Entry 2CKF (X-ray diffraction, 1.85 A resolution); this record covers chains A and F of the 6 polymer chains in the assembly.

[Chain A]
Protein: Ring-hydroxylating dioxygenase alpha subunit
From: Sphingomonas sp
UniProtKB: Q65AT1 (Q65AT1_9SPHN); residue numbers follow UniProt; this construct covers 1-454
Chain sequence (454 residues; row label = number of the first residue in the row):
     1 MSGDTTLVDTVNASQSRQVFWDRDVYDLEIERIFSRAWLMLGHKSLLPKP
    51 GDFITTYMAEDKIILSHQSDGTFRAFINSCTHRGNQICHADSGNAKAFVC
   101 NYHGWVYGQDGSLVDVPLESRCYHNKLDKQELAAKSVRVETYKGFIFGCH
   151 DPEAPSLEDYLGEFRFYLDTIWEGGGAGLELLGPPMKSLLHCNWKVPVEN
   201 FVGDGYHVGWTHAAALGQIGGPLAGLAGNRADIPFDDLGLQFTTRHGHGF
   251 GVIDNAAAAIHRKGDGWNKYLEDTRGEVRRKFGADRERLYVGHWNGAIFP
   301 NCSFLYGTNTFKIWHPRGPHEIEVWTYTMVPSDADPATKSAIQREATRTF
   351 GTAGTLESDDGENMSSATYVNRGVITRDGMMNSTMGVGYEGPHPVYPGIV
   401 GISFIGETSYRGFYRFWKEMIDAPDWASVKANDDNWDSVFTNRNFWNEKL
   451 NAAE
Disordered / not traced: 233-236, 453-454
Bound ions: 2Fe-2S cluster Fe: C80, H82, C100, H103; Fe ion: H207, H212, D360
Small-molecule neighbours: 2Fe-2S cluster (FES): C80, H82, R83, G84, N85, C100, Y102, H103, G104, W105
From the paper describing this entry:
  - Fe ion coordination: H207, H212, D360
  - conformationally variable residues (loop rearrangement, order/disorder transition): G221 to L240, I253 to D265
  - specificity-determining residues: L223, L226, I253, I260, F350, F404 (proposed by the authors, not directly observed)
  - specificity-determining residues: L356 (by similarity / conservation)

[Chain F]
Protein: Ring-hydroxylating dioxygenase beta subunit
From: Sphingomonas sp
UniProtKB: Q65AT0 (Q65AT0_9SPHN); residue numbers follow UniProt; this construct covers 1-174
Chain sequence (174 residues; row label = number of the first residue in the row):
     1 MSTEQVPVTPDVHYAVEAHYRAEVRLLQTGQYREWLHGMVAEDIHYWMPI
    51 YEQRFVRDRRPDPTPDDAAIYNDDFEELKQRVERLYSGQVWMEDPPSKIR
   101 YFVSNVEAFEAENGELDVLSNILVYRNRRQTEVTVHTLGREDKLRQDGNG
   151 FKVFRRKLILDARVTQDKNLYFFC
Disordered / not traced: 1-4

[How chain A and chain F interact]
Pairs across the interface (5):
  H89(A) - P95(F)
  H89(A) - R129(F)  hydrogen bond
  D91(A) - Q130(F)  hydrogen bond
  N101(A) - W91(F)
  K187(A) - Q130(F)  hydrogen bond
Interface residues without a listed pair, chain A (6 interface residues in all): A90, L189
Interface residues without a listed pair, chain F (5 interface residues in all): T131

[In short]
6 residues of chain A and 5 residues of chain F are in contact, with 3 hydrogen bonds. Polar contacts include
H89(A)-R129(F), D91(A)-Q130(F) and K187(A)-Q130(F). Chain A binds 2Fe-2S cluster. From the paper: Fe ion
coordination by H207(A), H212(A) and D360(A); specificity determinants L223(A), L226(A) and I253(A) among
others.
Here chain A is Ring-hydroxylating dioxygenase alpha subunit and chain F is Ring-hydroxylating dioxygenase
beta subunit, both from Sphingomonas sp. Entry 2CKF (Crystal Structure of the Terminal Component of the
PAH-hydroxylating Dioxygenase from Sphingomonas sp CHY-1) was determined by X-ray diffraction.
